PDB entry 7UWS | electron microscopy, 3.47 A resolution | chains J and Q of the 20 polymer chains in the assembly

Chain J (and Q):
Protein: Matrix protein
Organism: Vesicular stomatitis virus
Notes: chain Q of this document is another copy of the same molecule, construct and numbering; everything in this record applies to it too
UniProtKB: I7DGS2 (I7DGS2_9RHAB); residues 1-229 here = UniProt positions 1-229
Sequence (229 residues; row label = number of the first residue in the row):
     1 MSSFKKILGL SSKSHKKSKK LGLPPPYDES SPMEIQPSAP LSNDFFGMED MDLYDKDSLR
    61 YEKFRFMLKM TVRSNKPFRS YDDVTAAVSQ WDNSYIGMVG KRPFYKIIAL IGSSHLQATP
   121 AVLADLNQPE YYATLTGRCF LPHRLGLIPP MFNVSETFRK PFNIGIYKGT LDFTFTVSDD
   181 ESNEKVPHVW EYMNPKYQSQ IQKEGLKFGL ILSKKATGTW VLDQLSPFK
Disordered / not traced: 1-61, 181-185, 214-219 (chain Q: 1-65, 123-126, 138-152, 179-188, 214-219)
From the paper describing this entry:
  - conformationally variable residues (loop rearrangement): Asn194 to Ser199
  - self-association interface (contacts with another copy of this molecule): Phe228

Interface between chain J and chain Q:
Pairs across the interface (22):
  Arg79(J) - Arg73(Q)
  Arg79(J) - Gln128(Q)
  Ser80(J) - Arg73(Q)  hydrogen bond
  Asp82(J) - Arg159(Q)  salt bridge
  Asp82(J) - Asp172(Q)
  Asp83(J) - Arg73(Q)  salt bridge
  Asp83(J) - Arg159(Q)  salt bridge
  Ala86(J) - Arg159(Q)
  Ile164(J) - Pro161(Q)
  Gln200(J) - Lys69(Q)  hydrogen bond
  Gln202(J) - Ser155(Q)
  Lys203(J) - Glu156(Q)  hydrogen bond (side chain-backbone)
  Lys203(J) - Thr157(Q)
  Lys203(J) - Phe173(Q)
  Lys203(J) - Thr174(Q)
  Leu206(J) - Ser155(Q)
  Leu206(J) - Thr157(Q)
  Lys207(J) - Thr157(Q)  hydrogen bond
  Lys207(J) - Phe158(Q)
  Lys207(J) - Asp172(Q)  salt bridge
  Gln224(J) - Val154(Q)
  Lys229(J) - Ile96(Q)
Interface residues without a listed pair, chain J (16 interface residues in all): Gly165, Ile211, Pro227
Interface residues without a listed pair, chain Q (16 interface residues in all): Thr170, Phe175

In short:
The chain J/chain Q interface involves 16 residues from each chain; the contacts include 4 hydrogen bonds and
4 salt bridges. Among the polar pairs are Asp82(J)-Arg159(Q), Asp83(J)-Arg73(Q) and Asp83(J)-Arg159(Q). The
paper reports conformational variability at Asn194(J); a self-association interface involving Phe228(J).
Chain J and chain Q are both Matrix protein (Vesicular stomatitis virus); the structure, Atomic model of the
partial VSV nucleocapsid, was determined by electron microscopy.
